PDB entry 1Q8P | X-ray diffraction, 1.75 A resolution | chains A and B

# Chain A (and B)
Molecule: lectin
From: Pterocarpus angolensis
Notes: chain B of this document is another copy of the same molecule, construct and numbering; everything in this record applies to it too
Amino-acid sequence (252 residues; row label = number of the first residue in the row):
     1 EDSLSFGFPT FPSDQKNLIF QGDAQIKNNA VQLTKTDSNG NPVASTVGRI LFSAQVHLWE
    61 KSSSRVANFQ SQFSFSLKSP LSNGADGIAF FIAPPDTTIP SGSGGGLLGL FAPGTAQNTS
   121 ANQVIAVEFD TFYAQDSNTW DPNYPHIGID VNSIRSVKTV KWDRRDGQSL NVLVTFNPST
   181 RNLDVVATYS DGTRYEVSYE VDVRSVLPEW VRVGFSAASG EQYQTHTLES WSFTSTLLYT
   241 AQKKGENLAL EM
Unresolved in the structure: 242-252
Modified positions: Glu-1 (pyroglutamic acid; PCA)
Metal / ion sites: Mn2+: Glu-128, Asp-130, Asp-141, His-146; Ca2+: Asp-130, Phe-132, Asn-138, Asp-141

# Chain A / chain B interface
Contacting residue pairs (31):
  Glu-1(A) with Gly-7(B); Phe-8(B); Asn-17(B)
  Asp-2(A) with Gly-7(B), hydrogen bond (backbone-backbone); Pro-9(B)
  Ser-3(A) with Phe-6(B); Gly-7(B), hydrogen bond (backbone-backbone)
  Leu-4(A) with Ser-5(B)
  Ser-5(A) with Leu-4(B); Ser-5(B), hydrogen bond
  Phe-6(A) with Ser-3(B)
  Gly-7(A) with Glu-1(B); Asp-2(B), hydrogen bond (backbone-backbone); Ser-3(B), hydrogen bond (backbone-backbone)
  Phe-8(A) with Glu-1(B)
  Pro-9(A) with Asp-2(B)
  Pro-12(A) with Glu-60(B)
  Asp-14(A) with Trp-210(B)
  Lys-16(A) with Gln-55(B); Trp-210(B)
  Asn-17(A) with Glu-1(B); Ala-54(B); Gln-55(B), hydrogen bond (side chain-backbone); Trp-210(B)
  Ala-54(A) with Asn-17(B)
  Gln-55(A) with Lys-16(B); Asn-17(B), hydrogen bond (backbone-side chain)
  Glu-60(A) with Pro-12(B)
  Trp-210(A) with Asp-14(B), hydrogen bond; Lys-16(B); Asn-17(B)
Also at the interface, not in a pair above, chain A (19 interface residues in all): Gln-15, Phe-52
Also at the interface, not in a pair above, chain B (20 interface residues in all): Gln-15, Phe-52, Glu-209

# In short
19 residues of chain A face 20 of chain B across their interface, with 8 hydrogen bonds. Polar contacts
include Ser-5(A)/Ser-5(B), Asn-17(A)/Gln-55(B) and Trp-210(A)/Asp-14(B). Glu-128(A), Asp-130(A), Asp-141(A)
and His-146(A) coordinate Mn2+. Asp-130(A), Phe-132(A), Asn-138(A) and Asp-141(A) form the Ca2+ site.
Both chains are lectin (Pterocarpus angolensis). Entry 1Q8P (Pterocarpus angolensis lectin PAL in complex with
the dimannoside Man(alpha1-3)Man) was determined by X-ray diffraction together with 1Q8O, 1Q8Q, 1Q8S, 1Q8V and
1UKG from the same study.
